PDB entry 5DS6 | X-ray diffraction, 3.35 A resolution | chains F and H of the 8 polymer chains in the assembly

Chain F:
Molecule: CRISPR-associated endoribonuclease Cas2
From: Escherichia coli (strain K12)
Notes: EC 3.1.-.-
UniProtKB: P45956 (CAS2_ECOLI); residues 1-94 here = UniProt positions 1-94
Sequence (104 residues; row label = number of the first residue in the row; numbering starts at 0):
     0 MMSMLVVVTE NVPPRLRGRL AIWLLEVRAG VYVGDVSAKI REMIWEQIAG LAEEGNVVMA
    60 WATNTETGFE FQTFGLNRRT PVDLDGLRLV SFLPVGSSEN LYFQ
Disordered / not traced: 0, 95-103
Sequence notes: initiating methionine (0); expression tag (95-103)

Chain H:
Molecule: 33-nt DNA strand
Sequence (33 nucleotides; row label = number of the first residue in the row; numbers below 1 keep their minus sign (DT-3 is residue -3)):
    -3 TAAACATTTA CTACTCGTTC TGGTGTTTCT CGT
Disordered / not traced: -3 to 1

Chain F / chain H interface:
Pairs across the interface (9):
  Thr8(F) with DT15(H), phosphate contact
  Glu9(F) with DT15(H), phosphate contact
  Asn10(F) with DT14(H), phosphate contact; DT15(H), hydrogen bond to the phosphate
  Arg14(F) with DT26(H), hydrogen bond to the base
  Arg16(F) with DT15(H), sugar contact; DC16(H), salt bridge to the phosphate
  Ala28(F) with DT15(H), phosphate contact; DC16(H), phosphate contact
Other interface residues (no listed pair), chain F (7 interface residues in all): Val11

Summary:
7 residues of chain F face 4 of chain H across their interface, with 2 hydrogen bonds and 1 salt bridge. Polar
contacts include Arg14(F)-DT26(H), Asn10(F)-DT15(H) and Arg16(F)-DC16(H).
Here chain F is CRISPR-associated endoribonuclease Cas2 (Escherichia coli (strain K12)) and chain H is a 33-nt
DNA strand. Entry 5DS6 (Crystal structure the Escherichia coli Cas1-Cas2 complex bound to protospacer DNA with
splayed ends) was determined by X-ray diffraction (same publication as 5DS4 and 5DS5).
